Entry 6NVP (X-ray diffraction, 2.00 A resolution); this record covers chain A.

== Chain A ==
Molecule: Nuclease MPE
Organism: Pseudomonas putida (strain ATCC 47054 / DSM 6125 / NCIMB 11950 / KT2440)
UniProt: Q88NV2 (Q88NV2_PSEPK); residue numbers follow UniProt; this construct covers 1-216
Sequence (217 residues; numbered 0 to 216; the number before each row is that of its first residue; numbering starts at 0):
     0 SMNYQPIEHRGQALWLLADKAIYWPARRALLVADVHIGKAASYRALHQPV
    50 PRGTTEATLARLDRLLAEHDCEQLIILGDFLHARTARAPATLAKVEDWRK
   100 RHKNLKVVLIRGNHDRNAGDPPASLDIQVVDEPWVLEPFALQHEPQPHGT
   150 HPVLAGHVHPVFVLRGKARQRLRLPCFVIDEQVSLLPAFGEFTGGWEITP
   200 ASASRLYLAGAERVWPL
Unresolved in the structure: 0-1, 41-52, 165-170
Differences from the reference sequence: expression tag (0)
Metal / ion sites: Mn2+ site 1: D33, H35, D78, H158; Mn2+ site 2 near H156 (its only coordinating residue here)

== In short ==
The Mn2+ site 1 is built by D33, H35, D78 and H158.
Chain A is Nuclease MPE (Pseudomonas putida (strain ATCC 47054 / DSM 6125 / NCIMB 11950 / KT2440)); the
structure, Crystal structure of Pseudomonas putida nuclease MPE, was determined by X-ray diffraction (same
publication as 6NVO).
